PDB entry 9AR5 | electron microscopy, 2.88 A resolution | chains A and X of the 4 polymer chains in the assembly

Chain A:
Name: CRISPR-associated endonuclease, Csn1 family
Source organism: Acidothermus cellulolyticus
UniProt: A0LWB3 (A0LWB3_ACIC1); numbering as in UniProt (aligned over 1-1138)
Sequence (1138 residues; each row starts with the number of its first residue):
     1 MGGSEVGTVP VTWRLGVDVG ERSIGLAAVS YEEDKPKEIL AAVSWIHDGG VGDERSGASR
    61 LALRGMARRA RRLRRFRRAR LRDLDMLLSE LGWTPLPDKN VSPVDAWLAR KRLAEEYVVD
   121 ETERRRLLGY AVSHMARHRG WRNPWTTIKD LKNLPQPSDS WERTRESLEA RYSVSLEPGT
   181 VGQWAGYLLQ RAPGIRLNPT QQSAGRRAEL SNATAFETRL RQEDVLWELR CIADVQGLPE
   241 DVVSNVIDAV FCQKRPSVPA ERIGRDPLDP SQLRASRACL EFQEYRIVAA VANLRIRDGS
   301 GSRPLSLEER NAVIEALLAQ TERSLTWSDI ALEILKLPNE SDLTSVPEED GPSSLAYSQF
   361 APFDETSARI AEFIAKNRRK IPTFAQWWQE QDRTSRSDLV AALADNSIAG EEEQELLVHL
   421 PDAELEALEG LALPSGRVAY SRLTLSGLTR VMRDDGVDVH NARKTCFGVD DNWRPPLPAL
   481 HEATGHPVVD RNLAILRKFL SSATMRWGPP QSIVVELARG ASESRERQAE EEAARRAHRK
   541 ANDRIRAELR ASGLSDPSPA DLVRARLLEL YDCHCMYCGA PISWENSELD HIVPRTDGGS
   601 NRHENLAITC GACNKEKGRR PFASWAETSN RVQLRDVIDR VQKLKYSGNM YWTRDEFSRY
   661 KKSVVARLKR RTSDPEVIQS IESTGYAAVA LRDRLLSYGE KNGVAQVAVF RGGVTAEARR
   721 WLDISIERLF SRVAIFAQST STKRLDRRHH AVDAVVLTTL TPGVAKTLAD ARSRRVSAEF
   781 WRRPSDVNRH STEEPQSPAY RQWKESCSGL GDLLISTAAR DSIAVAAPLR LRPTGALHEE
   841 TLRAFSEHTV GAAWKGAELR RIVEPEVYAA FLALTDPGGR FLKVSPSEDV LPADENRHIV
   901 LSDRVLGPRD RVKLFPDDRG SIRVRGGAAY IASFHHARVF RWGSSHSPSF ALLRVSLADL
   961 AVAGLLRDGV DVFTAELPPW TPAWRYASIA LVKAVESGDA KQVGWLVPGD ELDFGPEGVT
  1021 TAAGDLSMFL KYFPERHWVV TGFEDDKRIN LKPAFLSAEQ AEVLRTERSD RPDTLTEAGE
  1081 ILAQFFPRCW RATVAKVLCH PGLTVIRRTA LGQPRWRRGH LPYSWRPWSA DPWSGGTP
Not modelled in the structure: 1-6, 204-209, 411-415, 779-790, 1135-1138

Chain X:
Molecule: 25-nt DNA strand
Sequence (25 nucleotides; row label = number of the first residue in the row):
     1 AGCTTGGTGT ATACCAGGAT CTTGC

Chain A / chain X interface:
Residue-residue contacts (41):
  Arg55(A) - DT12(X)  salt bridge to the phosphate
  Arg55(A) - DA13(X)  salt bridge to the phosphate
  Trp141(A) - DC15(X)  base contact
  Trp141(A) - DA16(X)  sugar contact
  Asn143(A) - DA16(X)  hydrogen bond to the phosphate
  Asn143(A) - DG17(X)  phosphate contact
  Pro144(A) - DA16(X)  base contact
  Trp145(A) - DG17(X)  sugar contact
  Trp145(A) - DG18(X)  sugar contact
  Val258(A) - DG18(X)  sugar contact
  Arg262(A) - DG18(X)  base contact
  Ile263(A) - DA19(X)  sugar contact
  Ile263(A) - DT20(X)  phosphate contact
  Gly264(A) - DT20(X)  hydrogen bond to the phosphate
  Arg274(A) - DT20(X)  salt bridge to the phosphate
  Gly436(A) - DA19(X)  phosphate contact
  Arg437(A) - DA19(X)  sugar contact
  Arg437(A) - DT20(X)  phosphate contact
  Pro675(A) - DC25(X)  sugar contact
  Ile678(A) - DC25(X)  phosphate contact
  Ile681(A) - DT23(X)  phosphate contact
  Ser683(A) - DT23(X)  phosphate contact
  Thr684(A) - DT22(X)  phosphate contact
  Thr684(A) - DT23(X)  phosphate contact
  Glu839(A) - DT10(X)  phosphate contact
  Glu839(A) - DA11(X)  phosphate contact
  Glu840(A) - DA11(X)  hydrogen bond to the phosphate
  Thr841(A) - DA11(X)  hydrogen bond to the phosphate
  Arg843(A) - DT10(X)  salt bridge to the phosphate
  Asp1025(A) - DT5(X)  phosphate contact
  Arg1048(A) - DT4(X)  salt bridge to the phosphate
  Arg1048(A) - DT5(X)  base contact
  Arg1088(A) - DG7(X)  hydrogen bond to the base
  Arg1088(A) - DT8(X)  hydrogen bond to the base
  Arg1091(A) - DT5(X)  base contact
  Arg1091(A) - DG6(X)  hydrogen bond to the base
  Arg1091(A) - DG7(X)  base contact
  Thr1093(A) - DC3(X)  sugar contact
  Thr1093(A) - DT4(X)  phosphate contact
  Lys1096(A) - DC3(X)  phosphate contact
  Lys1096(A) - DT4(X)  phosphate contact
Other interface residues (no listed pair), chain A (29 interface residues in all): Glu676, Val689
Other interface residues (no listed pair), chain X (20 interface residues in all): DG9

Summary:
29 residues of chain A face 20 of chain X across their interface; the contacts include 7 hydrogen bonds and 5
salt bridges. Polar pairs include Arg1088(A)-DG7(X), Arg1088(A)-DT8(X) and Arg1091(A)-DG6(X).
Chain A is CRISPR-associated endonuclease, Csn1 family (Acidothermus cellulolyticus) and chain X is a 25-nt
DNA strand; the structure, Structure of Acidothermus cellulolyticus Cas9 bound with methylated DNA, was
determined by electron microscopy.
